PDB entry 2F5V | X-ray diffraction, 1.41 A resolution | chain A

[Chain A]
Molecule: Pyranose 2-oxidase
From: Peniophora sp. SG
Notes: EC 1.1.3.10
UniProt: Q8J136 (P2OX_PENSG); residue numbers follow UniProt; this construct covers 29-623
Chain sequence (595 residues; each row starts with the number of its first residue):
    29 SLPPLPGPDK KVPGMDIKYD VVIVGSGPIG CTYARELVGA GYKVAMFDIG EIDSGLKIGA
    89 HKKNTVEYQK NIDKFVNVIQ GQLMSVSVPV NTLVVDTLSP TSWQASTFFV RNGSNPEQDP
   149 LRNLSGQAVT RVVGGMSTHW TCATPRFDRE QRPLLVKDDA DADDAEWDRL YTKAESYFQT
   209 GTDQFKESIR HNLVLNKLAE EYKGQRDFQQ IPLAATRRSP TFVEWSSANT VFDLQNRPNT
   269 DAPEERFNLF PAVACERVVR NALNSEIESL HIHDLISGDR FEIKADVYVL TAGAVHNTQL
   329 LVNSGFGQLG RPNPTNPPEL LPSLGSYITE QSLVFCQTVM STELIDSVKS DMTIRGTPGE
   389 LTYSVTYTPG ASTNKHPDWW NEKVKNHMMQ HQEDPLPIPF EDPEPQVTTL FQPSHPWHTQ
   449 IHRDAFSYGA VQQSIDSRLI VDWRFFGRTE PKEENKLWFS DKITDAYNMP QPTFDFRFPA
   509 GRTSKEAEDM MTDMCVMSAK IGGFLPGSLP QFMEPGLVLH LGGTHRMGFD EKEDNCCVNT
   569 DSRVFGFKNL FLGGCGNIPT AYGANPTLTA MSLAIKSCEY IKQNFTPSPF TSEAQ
Not modelled in the structure: 29-42, 620-623
Covalently attached groups: flavin-adenine dinucleotide (FAD) linked to H167
Ligand contacts:
  - FAD (flavin-adenine dinucleotide): V52, G53, S54, G55, P56, I57, G58, F75, D76, I77, G78, I107, L111, T158, R159, V160, G162, G163, M164, S165, W168, T169, C170, A171, V281, A282, C283, T319, A320, G321, H324, L547, H548, G582, C583, N593, P594, T595
  - beta-D-arabino-hexopyranos-2-ulose (KBG): T169, A171, Q448, H450, D452, F454, R472, F474, V546, L547, H548, N593
Curated features (UniProtKB/Swiss-Prot):
  - active site: H548 (Proton acceptor), N593
  - binding site (substrate): Q448, H450
  - modified residue: H167 (Tele-8alpha-FAD histidine)

[In short]
Ligands of chain A: beta-D-arabino-hexopyranos-2-ulose. Flavin-adenine dinucleotide is covalently linked to
H167. From UniProt: active-site residues H548 and N593 and substrate-binding residues Q448 and H450.
Chain A is Pyranose 2-oxidase (Peniophora sp. SG); the structure, Reaction geometry and thermostability mutant
of pyranose 2-oxidase from the white-rot fungus Peniophora sp, was determined by X-ray diffraction, deposited
together with 2F6C.
